4QEN - chains A and C of the 3 polymer chains in the assembly; structure by X-ray diffraction, 2.00 A resolution.

[Chain A]
Molecule: Histone-lysine N-methyltransferase, H3 lysine-9 specific SUVH4
From: Arabidopsis thaliana
Notes: EC 2.1.1.43; fragment: functional fragment
UniProtKB: Q8GZB6 (SUVH4_ARATH); residue numbers follow UniProt; this construct covers 93-624
Amino-acid sequence (533 residues; each row starts with the number of its first residue):
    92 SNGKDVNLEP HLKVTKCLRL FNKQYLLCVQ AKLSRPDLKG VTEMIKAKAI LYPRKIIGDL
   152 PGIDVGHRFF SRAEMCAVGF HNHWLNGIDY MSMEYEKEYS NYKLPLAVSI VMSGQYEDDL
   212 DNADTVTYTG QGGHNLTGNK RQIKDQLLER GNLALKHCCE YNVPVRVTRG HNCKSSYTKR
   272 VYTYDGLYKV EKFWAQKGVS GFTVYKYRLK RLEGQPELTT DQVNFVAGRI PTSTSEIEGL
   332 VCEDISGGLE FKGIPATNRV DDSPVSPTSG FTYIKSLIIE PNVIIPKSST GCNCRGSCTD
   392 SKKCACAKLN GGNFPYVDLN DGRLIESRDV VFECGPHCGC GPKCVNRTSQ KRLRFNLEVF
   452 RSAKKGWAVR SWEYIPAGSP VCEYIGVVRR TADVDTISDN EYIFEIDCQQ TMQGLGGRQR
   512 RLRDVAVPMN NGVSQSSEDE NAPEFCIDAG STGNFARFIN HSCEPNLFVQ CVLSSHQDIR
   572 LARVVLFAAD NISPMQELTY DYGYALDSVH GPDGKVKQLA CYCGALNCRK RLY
Unresolved in the structure: 92-98, 313-327, 486-490, 500-533
Differences from the reference sequence: expression tag (92)
Metal / ion sites: Zn2+ site 1: Cys383, Cys397, Cys425, Cys429; Zn2+ site 2: Cys383, Cys385, Cys389, Cys395; Zn2+ site 3: Cys389, Cys425, Cys431, Cys435; Zn2+ site 4: Cys554, Cys612, Cys614, Cys619
Ligand contacts: S-adenosylhomocysteine (SAH): Lys456, Gly457, Trp458, Glu492, Tyr493, Arg548, Phe549, Ile550, Asn551, His552, Tyr593, Leu610, Ala611, Cys612, Tyr613, Cys614, Leu623
Reported in the primary citation:
  - mutagenesis - L176G, Y207A, D210A, Y219A, L227G: unchanged catalytic activity
  - mutagenesis - Y475F: decreased catalytic activity
  - mutagenesis - Y475F/Y593F, Y593F: abolished catalytic activity
  - mutagenesis - Y591F: increased catalytic activity
  - specificity-determining residues: Tyr591
  - mutagenesis - L176G, Y207A, Y219A: abolished binding to the 15-nt DNA strand (chain C)
  - mutagenesis - D210A: decreased binding to the 15-nt DNA strand (chain C)
  - mutagenesis - L227G: unchanged binding to the 15-nt DNA strand (chain C)

[Chain C]
Molecule: 15-nt DNA strand
Sequence (15 nucleotides; row label = number of the first residue in the row):
     1 GGTACTCATC AGTAT
Unresolved in the structure: 12-15
Modified / non-standard residues: 5CM (5-methyl-2'-deoxy-cytidine-5'-monophosphate) at position 7

[Interface between chain A and chain C]
Contacting residue pairs (33; chain A residue first):
  Arg126(A) - DA8(C)  hydrogen bond to the base
  Arg126(A) - DT9(C)  hydrogen bond to the sugar
  Asp128(A) - DT9(C)  sugar contact
  Ser162(A) - DT9(C)  phosphate contact
  Arg163(A) - 5CM_7(C)  sugar contact
  Arg163(A) - DA8(C)  salt bridge to the phosphate
  Arg163(A) - DT9(C)  hydrogen bond to the phosphate
  Trp175(A) - DA8(C)  base contact
  Leu176(A) - DT6(C)  base contact
  Leu176(A) - 5CM_7(C)  sugar contact
  Leu176(A) - DA8(C)  sugar contact
  Asn177(A) - DT6(C)  phosphate contact
  Asn177(A) - 5CM_7(C)  phosphate contact
  Gly178(A) - 5CM_7(C)  hydrogen bond to the phosphate
  Val202(A) - 5CM_7(C)  base contact
  Val202(A) - DA8(C)  phosphate contact
  Met203(A) - 5CM_7(C)  base contact
  Ser204(A) - 5CM_7(C)  hydrogen bond to the base
  Ser204(A) - DA8(C)  hydrogen bond to the phosphate
  Gly205(A) - 5CM_7(C)  hydrogen bond to the base
  Gln206(A) - 5CM_7(C)  hydrogen bond to the base
  Tyr207(A) - 5CM_7(C)  hydrogen bond to the phosphate
  Asp210(A) - 5CM_7(C)  hydrogen bond to the base
  Tyr219(A) - 5CM_7(C)  base contact
  Thr220(A) - 5CM_7(C)  hydrogen bond to the base
  Gln222(A) - DC5(C)  phosphate contact
  Gln222(A) - DT6(C)  hydrogen bond to the phosphate
  Gly223(A) - DT6(C)  hydrogen bond to the phosphate
  Leu227(A) - DT6(C)  base contact
  Arg241(A) - DC5(C)  sugar contact
  Arg271(A) - DT9(C)  phosphate contact
  Tyr273(A) - DA8(C)  phosphate contact
  Tyr273(A) - DT9(C)  hydrogen bond to the phosphate
Also at the interface, not in a pair above, chain A (28 interface residues in all): Ile179, Gly221, Gly224, His225, Lys231

[In short]
28 residues of chain A face 5 of chain C across their interface; the contacts include 14 hydrogen bonds and 1
salt bridge. Polar contacts include Arg126(A)-DA8(C), Ser204(A)-5CM_7(C) and Gly205(A)-5CM_7(C). From the
paper: L176G, Y207A and Y219A of chain A abolish binding to the 15-nt DNA strand (chain C); the specificity
determinant Tyr591(A); 9 substitutions were tested in all.
Here chain A is Histone-lysine N-methyltransferase, H3 lysine-9 specific SUVH4 (Arabidopsis thaliana) and
chain C is a 15-nt DNA strand. Entry 4QEN (crystal structure of KRYPTONITE in complex with mCHH DNA and SAH)
was determined by X-ray diffraction, deposited together with 4QEO and 4QEP.
